PDB entry 1GIQ | X-ray diffraction, 1.80 A resolution | chain A

[Chain A]
Protein: Iota toxin component ia
From: Clostridium perfringens
Reference sequence: Q46220 (Q46220_CLOPE); residues 1-413 here correspond to UniProt positions 42-454 (UniProt number = residue number + 41)
Sequence (413 residues; numbered 1 to 413; the number before each row is that of its first residue):
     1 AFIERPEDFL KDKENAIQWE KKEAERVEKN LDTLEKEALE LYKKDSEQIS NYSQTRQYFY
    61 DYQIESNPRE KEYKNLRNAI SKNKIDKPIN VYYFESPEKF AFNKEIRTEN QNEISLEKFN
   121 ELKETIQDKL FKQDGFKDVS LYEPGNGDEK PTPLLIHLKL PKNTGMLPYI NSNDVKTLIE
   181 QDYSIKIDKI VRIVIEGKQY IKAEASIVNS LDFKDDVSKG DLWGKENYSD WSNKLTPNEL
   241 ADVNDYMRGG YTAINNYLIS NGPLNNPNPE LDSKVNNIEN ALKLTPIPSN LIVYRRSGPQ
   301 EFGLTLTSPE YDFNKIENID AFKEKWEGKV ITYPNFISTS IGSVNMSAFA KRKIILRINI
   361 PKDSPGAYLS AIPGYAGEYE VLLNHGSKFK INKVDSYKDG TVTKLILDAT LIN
Unresolved in the structure: 1-2
Small-molecule neighbours: NADH (NAI; 1,4-dihydronicotinamide adenine dinucleotide): Tyr251, Ile259, Tyr294, Arg295, Arg296, Gly298, Gln300, Glu301, Tyr333, Pro334, Asn335, Ser338, Thr339, Ser340, Phe349, Arg352, Glu380

[Overview]
Ligands of chain A: NADH.
Chain A is Iota toxin component ia (Clostridium perfringens); the structure, Crystal Structure of the
Enzymatic Componet of Iota-Toxin from Clostridium Perfringens with NADH, was determined by X-ray diffraction
(same publication as 1GIR).
